PDB entry 3H8F | X-ray diffraction, 2.20 A resolution | chains A and F of the 6 polymer chains in the assembly

# Chain A (and F)
Protein: Cytosol aminopeptidase
Organism: Pseudomonas putida
Notes: EC 3.4.11.1; chain F of this document is another copy of the same molecule, construct and numbering; everything in this record applies to it too
UniProt: O86436 (AMPA_PSEPU); residue numbers follow UniProt; this construct covers 1-497
Sequence (497 residues; each row starts with the number of its first residue):
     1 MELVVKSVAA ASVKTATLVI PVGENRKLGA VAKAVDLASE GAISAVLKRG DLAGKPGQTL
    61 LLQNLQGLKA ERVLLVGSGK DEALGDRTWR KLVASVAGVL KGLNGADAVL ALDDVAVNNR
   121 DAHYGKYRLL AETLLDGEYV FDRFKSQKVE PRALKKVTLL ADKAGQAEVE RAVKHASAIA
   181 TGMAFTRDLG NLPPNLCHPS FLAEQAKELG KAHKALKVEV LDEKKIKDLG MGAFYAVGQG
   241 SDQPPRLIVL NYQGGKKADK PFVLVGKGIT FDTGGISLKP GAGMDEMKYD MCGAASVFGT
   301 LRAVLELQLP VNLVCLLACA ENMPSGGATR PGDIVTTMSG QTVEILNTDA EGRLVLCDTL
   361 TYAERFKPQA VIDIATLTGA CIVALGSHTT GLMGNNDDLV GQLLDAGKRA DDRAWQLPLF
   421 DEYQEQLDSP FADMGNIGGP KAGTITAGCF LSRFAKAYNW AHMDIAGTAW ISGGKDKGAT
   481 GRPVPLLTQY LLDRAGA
Curated features (UniProtKB/Swiss-Prot):
  - active site: Lys279, Arg353
  - binding site (Mn(2+)): Lys267, Asp272, Asp290, Asp349, Glu351
Metal / ion sites: K+: Leu189, Gly190, Leu192, Lys288; Zn2+: Lys267, Asp272, Asp290, Glu351; Mn2+: Asp272, Asp349, Glu351
Small-molecule neighbours: bicarbonate ion (BCT): Lys267, Asp349, Ala350, Glu351, Gly352, Arg353, Leu377, Thr378
What the authors report for this chain:
  - Mn2+ coordination: Asp272, Asp349, Glu351
  - Zn2+ coordination: Lys267, Asp272, Asp290, Glu351
  - binding site for bicarbonate ion: Arg353
  - specificity-determining residues: Lys279, Gly379 (from molecular simulation)
  - specificity-determining residues: Met287, Ile382, Ala466 (proposed by the authors, not directly observed)

# Interface between chain A and chain F
Residue-residue contacts (49):
  Ile276(A) with Thr273(F); Leu278(F); Met284(F), hydrophobic; Pro324(F), hydrophobic
  Leu278(A) with Leu278(F), hydrophobic
  Ser325(A) with Met323(F); Pro324(F)
  Gly326(A) with Gly240(F); Ser241(F); Asp242(F), hydrogen bond (backbone-backbone); Met323(F); Pro324(F), hydrogen bond (backbone-backbone); Ser325(F)
  Gly327(A) with Asp242(F), hydrogen bond (backbone-side chain)
  Ala328(A) with Met323(F)
  Arg330(A) with Pro194(F); Asn195(F); Phe271(F); Glu321(F), salt bridge; Met323(F)
  Pro331(A) with Phe271(F); Met284(F), hydrophobic; Asp285(F)
  Gly332(A) with Pro193(F); Pro194(F); Asp285(F)
  Asp333(A) with Pro194(F); Asn195(F), hydrogen bond (side chain-backbone)
  Ile334(A) with Phe144(F), hydrophobic; Pro193(F); Asn195(F), hydrogen bond (backbone-side chain)
  Gly340(A) with Ser146(F), hydrogen bond (backbone-side chain)
  Gln341(A) with Ser146(F)
  Thr342(A) with Phe144(F), hydrogen bond (side chain-backbone)
  Leu346(A) with Asp285(F)
  Ser429(A) with Lys145(F), hydrogen bond (backbone-side chain)
  Pro430(A) with Lys145(F)
  Phe431(A) with Phe141(F), hydrophobic; Phe144(F); Lys145(F); Asn191(F); Lys288(F); Tyr289(F); Lys477(F)
  Ala432(A) with Phe144(F); Lys145(F), hydrogen bond (backbone-side chain)
  Asp433(A) with Phe144(F); Lys145(F); Ser146(F), hydrogen bond
Interface residues without a listed pair, chain A (21 interface residues in all): Glu344
Interface residues without a listed pair, chain F (24 interface residues in all): Gly478

# In short
Chain A and chain F form an interface of 21 and 24 residues respectively, with 10 hydrogen bonds and 1 salt
bridge. Polar contacts include Arg330(A)-Glu321(F), Gly327(A)-Asp242(F) and Asp333(A)-Asn195(F). Bound to
chain A: bicarbonate ion. The paper reports a binding site for bicarbonate ion at Arg353(A); Zn2+ coordination
by Lys267(A), Asp272(A) and Asp290(A) among others.
Chain A and chain F are both Cytosol aminopeptidase (Pseudomonas putida); the structure, High pH native
structure of leucine aminopeptidase from Pseudomonas putida, was determined by X-ray diffraction together with
3H8E and 3H8G from the same study.
